6XTP - chains A and C; structure by X-ray diffraction, 1.80 A resolution.

== Chain A ==
Molecule: Formylglycine-generating enzyme
From: Thermomonospora curvata (strain ATCC 19995 / DSM 43183 / JCM 3096 / NBRC 15933 / NCIMB 10081 / Henssen B9)
Notes: EC 1.8.3.7
UniProtKB: D1A7C3 (FGE_THECD); numbering as in UniProt (aligned over 1-302)
Chain sequence (303 residues; numbered 0 to 302; the number before each row is that of its first residue; numbering starts at 0):
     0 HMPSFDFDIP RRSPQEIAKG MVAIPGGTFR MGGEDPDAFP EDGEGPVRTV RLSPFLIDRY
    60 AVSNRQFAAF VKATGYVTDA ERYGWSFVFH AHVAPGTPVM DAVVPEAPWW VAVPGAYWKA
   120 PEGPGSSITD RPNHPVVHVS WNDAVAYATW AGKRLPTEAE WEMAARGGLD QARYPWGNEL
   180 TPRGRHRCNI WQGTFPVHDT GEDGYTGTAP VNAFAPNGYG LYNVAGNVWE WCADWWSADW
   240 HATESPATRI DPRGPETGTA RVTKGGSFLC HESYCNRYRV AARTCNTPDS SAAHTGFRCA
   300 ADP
Not modelled in the structure: 0-4
Construct notes: expression tag (0)
Metal / ion sites: Ca2+ site 1: Asn-188, Ile-189, Asp-202, Tyr-204; Ca2+ site 2: Val-223, Gly-225, Val-227, Gly-265; Cu+: Cys-269, Cys-274 (shared with Cys-7(C) of chain C)
Small-molecule neighbours: oxygen molecule (OXY): Trp-228, Ser-266, Leu-268, Cys-269, His-293
UniProt features mapped onto this chain:
  - binding site (Ca(2+)): Asn-188, Ile-189, Asp-202, Tyr-204, Asn-222, Val-223, Gly-225, Val-227
  - binding site (Cu(+)): Cys-269, Cys-274
  - mutagenesis: Cys-187 (C187A: In 4C; increased formylglycine-generating enzyme activity; when associated with A-231; A-284 and A-298), Cys-231 (C231A: In 4C; increased formylglycine-generating enzyme activity; when associated with A-187; A-284 and A-298), Cys-269 (C269S: Abolished formylglycine-generating enzyme activity and ability to bind Cu(+)), Cys-274 (C274S: Abolished formylglycine-generating enzyme activity and ability to bind Cu(+)), Cys-284 (C284A: In 4C; increased formylglycine-generating enzyme activity; when associated with A-187; A-231 and A-298), Cys-298 (C298A: In 4C; increased formylglycine-generating enzyme activity; when associated with A-187; A-231 and A-284)

== Chain C ==
Molecule: Abz-ala-thr-thr-pro-leu-cys-gly-pro-ser-arg-ala-ser-ile-leu-ser-gly
Chain sequence (14 residues; row label = number of the first residue in the row):
     2 ATTPLCGPSR ASIL
Glycans and other covalent adducts: isatoic anhydride (SOA) linked to Ala-2
Metal / ion sites: Cu+: Cys-7 (shared with Cys-269(A), Cys-274(A) of chain A)

== Interface between chain A and chain C ==
Contacting residue pairs - 39 pairs, chain A then chain C:
  Phe-38(A) / Pro-5(C)  hydrophobic
  Glu-40(A) / Thr-4(C)
  Asp-41(A) / Thr-4(C)
  Ala-79(A) / Arg-11(C)
  Tyr-82(A) / Arg-11(C)
  Trp-84(A) / Arg-11(C)  hydrogen bond (backbone-side chain)
  Trp-84(A) / Ile-14(C)  hydrophobic
  Phe-86(A) / Pro-9(C)
  Phe-86(A) / Ser-10(C)
  Ala-101(A) / Ile-14(C)  hydrophobic
  Val-102(A) / Ile-14(C)
  Val-103(A) / Leu-6(C)  hydrophobic
  Val-103(A) / Ser-13(C)
  Val-103(A) / Ile-14(C)  hydrophobic
  Pro-104(A) / Leu-6(C)
  Pro-104(A) / Ser-13(C)
  Glu-105(A) / Thr-3(C)
  Trp-109(A) / Pro-9(C)
  Trp-228(A) / Cys-7(C)  hydrophobic
  Tyr-273(A) / Pro-5(C)
  Tyr-273(A) / Leu-6(C)  hydrogen bond (side chain-backbone)
  Cys-274(A) / Pro-5(C)  hydrophobic
  Cys-274(A) / Cys-7(C)  hydrophobic
  Arg-276(A) / Thr-4(C)
  Arg-276(A) / Pro-5(C)  hydrogen bond (side chain-backbone)
  Arg-276(A) / Cys-7(C)  hydrogen bond
  Cys-284(A) / Gly-8(C)
  Asn-285(A) / Gly-8(C)
  Asn-285(A) / Pro-9(C)  hydrogen bond (side chain-backbone)
  Asn-285(A) / Ser-10(C)
  Thr-286(A) / Ser-10(C)
  Asp-288(A) / Arg-11(C)  hydrogen bond (backbone-side chain)
  Ser-289(A) / Pro-9(C)
  Ser-289(A) / Ser-10(C)
  Ser-289(A) / Arg-11(C)  hydrogen bond (side chain-backbone)
  Ser-290(A) / Arg-11(C)  hydrogen bond
  Ala-291(A) / Pro-9(C)  hydrophobic
  His-293(A) / Cys-7(C)  hydrogen bond (side chain-backbone)
  His-293(A) / Pro-9(C)
Interface residues without a listed pair, chain A (31 interface residues in all): Asp-78, Ser-85, Met-99, Ala-106, Trp-108, Thr-283

== Overview ==
Chain A and chain C form an interface of 31 and 11 residues respectively, with 9 hydrogen bonds. Polar
contacts include Trp-84(A)/Arg-11(C), Tyr-273(A)/Leu-6(C) and Arg-276(A)/Pro-5(C). Chain A binds oxygen
molecule. Covalently linked isatoic anhydride: at Ala-2(C).
Chain A is Formylglycine-generating enzyme (Thermomonospora curvata (strain ATCC 19995 / DSM 43183 / JCM 3096
/ NBRC 15933 / NCIMB 10081 / Henssen B9)) and chain C is
Abz-ala-thr-thr-pro-leu-cys-gly-pro-ser-arg-ala-ser-ile-leu-ser-gly; the structure, Crystal structure reveals
non-coordinative binding of O2 to the copper center of the formylglycine-generating enzyme - ..., was
determined by X-ray diffraction together with 6XTL, 6XTM, 6XTN, 6XTO, 6XTQ, 6XTR and 6XTS from the same study.
